PDB entry 7Z0H | electron microscopy, 2.60 A resolution | chains B and J of the 19 polymer chains in the assembly

Chain B:
Protein: DNA-directed RNA polymerase III subunit RPC2
Source organism: Saccharomyces cerevisiae S288C
Notes: EC 2.7.7.6
UniProtKB: P22276 (RPC2_YEAST); residue numbers follow UniProt; this construct covers 1-1149
Sequence (1149 residues; numbered 1 to 1149; the number before each row is that of its first residue):
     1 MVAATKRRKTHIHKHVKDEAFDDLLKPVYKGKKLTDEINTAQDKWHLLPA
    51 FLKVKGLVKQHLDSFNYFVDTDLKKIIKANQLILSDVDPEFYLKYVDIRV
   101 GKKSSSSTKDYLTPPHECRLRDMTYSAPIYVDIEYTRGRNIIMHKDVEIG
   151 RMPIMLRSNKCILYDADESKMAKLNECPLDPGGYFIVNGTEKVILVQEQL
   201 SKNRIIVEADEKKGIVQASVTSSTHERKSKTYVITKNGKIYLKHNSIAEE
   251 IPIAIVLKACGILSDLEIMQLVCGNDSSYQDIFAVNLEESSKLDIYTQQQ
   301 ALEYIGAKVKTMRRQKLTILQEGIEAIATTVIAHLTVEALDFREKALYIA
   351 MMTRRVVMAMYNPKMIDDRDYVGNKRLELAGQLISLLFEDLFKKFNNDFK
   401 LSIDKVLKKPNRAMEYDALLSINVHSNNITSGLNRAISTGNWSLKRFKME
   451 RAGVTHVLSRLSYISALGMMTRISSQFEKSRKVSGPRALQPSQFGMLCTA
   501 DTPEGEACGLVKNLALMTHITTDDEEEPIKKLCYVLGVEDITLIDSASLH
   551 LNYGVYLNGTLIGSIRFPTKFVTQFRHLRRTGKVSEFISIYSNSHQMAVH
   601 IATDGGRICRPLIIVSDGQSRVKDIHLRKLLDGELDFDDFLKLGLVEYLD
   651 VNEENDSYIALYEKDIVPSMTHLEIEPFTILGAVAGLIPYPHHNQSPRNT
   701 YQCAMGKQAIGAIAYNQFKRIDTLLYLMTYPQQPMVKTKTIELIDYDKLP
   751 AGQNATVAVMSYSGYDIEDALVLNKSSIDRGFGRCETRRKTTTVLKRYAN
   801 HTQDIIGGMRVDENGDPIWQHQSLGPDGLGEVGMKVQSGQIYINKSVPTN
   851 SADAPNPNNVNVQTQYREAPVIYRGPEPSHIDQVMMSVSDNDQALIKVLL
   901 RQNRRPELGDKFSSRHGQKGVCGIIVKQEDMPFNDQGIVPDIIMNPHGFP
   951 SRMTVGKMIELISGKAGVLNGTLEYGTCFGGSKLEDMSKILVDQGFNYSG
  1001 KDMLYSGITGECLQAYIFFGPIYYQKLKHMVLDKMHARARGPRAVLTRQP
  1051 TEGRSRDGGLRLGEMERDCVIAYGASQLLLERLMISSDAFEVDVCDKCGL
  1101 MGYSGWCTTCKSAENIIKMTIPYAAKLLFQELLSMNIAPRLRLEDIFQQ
Disordered / not traced: 1-35, 852-863
UniProt features mapped onto this chain:
  - zinc finger: Cys1095 to Cys1110 (C4-type)
  - binding site (Zn(2+)): Cys1095, Cys1098, Cys1107, Cys1110
Ion coordination: Zn2+: Cys1095, Cys1098, Cys1107, Cys1110

Chain J:
Protein: DNA-directed RNA polymerases I, II, and III subunit RPABC5
Source organism: Saccharomyces cerevisiae S288C
UniProtKB: P22139 (RPAB5_YEAST); numbering as in UniProt (aligned over 1-70)
Sequence (70 residues; each row starts with the number of its first residue):
     1 MIVPVRCFSCGKVVGDKWESYLNLLQEDELDEGTALSRLGLKRYCCRRMI
    51 LTHVDLIEKFLRYNPLEKRD
Disordered / not traced: 68-70
UniProt features mapped onto this chain:
  - binding site (Zn(2+)): Cys7, Cys10, Cys45, Cys46
  - cross-link: Lys59 (Glycyl lysine isopeptide (Lys-Gly) (interchain with G-Cter in ubiquitin))
Ion coordination: Zn2+: Cys7, Cys10, Cys45, Cys46

How chain B and chain J interact:
Residue-residue contacts (79; chain B residue first):
  Glu168(B) with Arg62(J), salt bridge
  Met171(B) with Tyr63(J)
  Ala172(B) with Arg62(J); Tyr63(J), hydrophobic
  Asn175(B) with Tyr63(J)
  Glu176(B) with Tyr63(J), hydrogen bond (backbone-side chain)
  Cys177(B) with Tyr63(J)
  Pro178(B) with Tyr63(J)
  Ala712(B) with Leu56(J), hydrophobic
  Ala714(B) with Phe60(J)
  Tyr715(B) with Leu56(J), hydrophobic; Lys59(J); Phe60(J); Arg62(J); Tyr63(J)
  Asn716(B) with Tyr63(J)
  Gln717(B) with Phe60(J)
  Phe718(B) with Met1(J), hydrophobic; Phe60(J), hydrophobic
  Lys719(B) with Tyr63(J), hydrogen bond (side chain-backbone); Pro65(J)
  Thr729(B) with Met1(J)
  Tyr730(B) with Ile2(J); Pro4(J), hydrophobic; Phe8(J), hydrophobic
  Pro731(B) with Met1(J); Leu56(J), hydrophobic
  Gln732(B) with Phe8(J); Arg48(J); Met49(J); Thr52(J), hydrogen bond
  Gln733(B) with Leu51(J); Thr52(J), hydrogen bond (backbone-backbone); Val54(J)
  Met735(B) with Leu51(J), hydrophobic; Thr52(J)
  Asp747(B) with Val54(J)
  Lys748(B) with Val54(J); Leu56(J)
  Pro750(B) with Val54(J), hydrophobic
  Gln753(B) with Phe8(J)
  Asn754(B) with Arg48(J), hydrogen bond (backbone-side chain); Thr52(J), hydrogen bond
  Thr756(B) with Ser9(J), hydrogen bond; Tyr44(J); Cys45(J); Arg48(J), hydrogen bond
  Ser776(B) with Phe8(J)
  Ser777(B) with Phe8(J), hydrogen bond (side chain-backbone)
  Arg780(B) with Cys7(J); Phe8(J), hydrogen bond (side chain-backbone); Ser9(J), hydrogen bond (side chain-backbone); Cys10(J); Gly11(J)
  Gly781(B) with Phe8(J)
  Phe782(B) with Phe8(J)
  Gln928(B) with Ser9(J)
  Gln936(B) with Lys42(J); Arg43(J)
  Ile938(B) with Arg43(J); Tyr44(J), hydrophobic
  Val939(B) with Ser9(J)
  Asp941(B) with Phe8(J); Ser9(J), hydrogen bond; Arg48(J), salt bridge
  Gly967(B) with Leu51(J)
  Val968(B) with Tyr44(J), hydrophobic; Arg47(J), hydrogen bond (backbone-side chain); Arg48(J)
  Leu969(B) with Tyr44(J), hydrophobic; Arg47(J), hydrogen bond (backbone-side chain)
  Asn970(B) with Gly33(J)
  Gly971(B) with Glu32(J); Gly33(J); Arg47(J); Leu51(J)
  Phe1019(B) with Tyr44(J)
  Gly1020(B) with Tyr44(J), hydrogen bond (backbone-side chain)
  Pro1021(B) with Tyr44(J)
Other interface residues (no listed pair), chain B (48 interface residues in all): Leu749, Ala755, Lys965, Thr972
Other interface residues (no listed pair), chain J (30 interface residues in all): Arg6, Leu36, His53, Asn64

In short:
The interface between chain B and chain J involves 48 residues on one side and 30 on the other; the contacts
include 15 hydrogen bonds and 2 salt bridges. Polar contacts include Glu168(B)-Arg62(J), Asp941(B)-Arg48(J)
and Glu176(B)-Tyr63(J).
Here chain B is DNA-directed RNA polymerase III subunit RPC2 and chain J is DNA-directed RNA polymerases I,
II, and III subunit RPABC5, both from Saccharomyces cerevisiae S288C. Entry 7Z0H (Structure of yeast RNA
Polymerase III-Ty1 integrase complex at 2.6 A (focus subunit AC40)) was determined by electron microscopy
(same publication as 7Z2Z, 7Z30, 7Z31 and 8BWS).
